4YM6 - chains C and I of the 10 polymer chains in the assembly; structure by X-ray diffraction, 3.51 A resolution.

[Chain C]
Name: Histone H2A type 1-B/E
Source organism: Homo sapiens
Reference sequence: P04908 (H2A1B_HUMAN); residues 0-129 here correspond to UniProt positions 1-130 (UniProt number = residue number + 1)
Chain sequence (133 residues; numbered -3 to 129; the number before each row is that of its first residue; numbers below 1 keep their minus sign (Gly-3 is residue -3)):
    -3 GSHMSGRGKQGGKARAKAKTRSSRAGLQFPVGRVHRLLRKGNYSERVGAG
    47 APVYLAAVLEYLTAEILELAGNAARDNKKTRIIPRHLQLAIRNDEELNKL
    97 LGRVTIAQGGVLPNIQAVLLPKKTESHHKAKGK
Disordered / not traced: -3 to 10, 119-129
Sequence notes: expression tag (-3 to -1)
Swiss-Prot annotation at these positions:
  - modified residue: Ser1 (N-acetylserine), Arg3 (Citrulline), Lys5 (N6-(2-hydroxyisobutyryl)lysine), Lys9 (N6-(2-hydroxyisobutyryl)lysine), Lys13 (N6-(beta-hydroxybutyryl)lysine), Lys36 (N6-(2-hydroxyisobutyryl)lysine), Lys74 (N6-(2-hydroxyisobutyryl)lysine), Lys75 (N6-(2-hydroxyisobutyryl)lysine), Lys95 (N6-(2-hydroxyisobutyryl)lysine), Gln104 (N5-methylglutamine), Lys118 (N6-(2-hydroxyisobutyryl)lysine), Lys119 (N6-crotonyllysine), Thr120 (Phosphothreonine), Lys125 (N6-crotonyllysine)
  - cross-link (Glycyl lysine isopeptide (Lys-Gly)): Lys13 (interchain with G-Cter in ubiquitin), Lys15 (interchain with G-Cter in ubiquitin), Lys119 (interchain with G-Cter in ubiquitin)

[Chain I]
Molecule: 145-nt DNA strand
Sequence (145 nucleotides; each row starts with the number of its first residue):
     1 ATCAATATCCACCTGCAGATTCTACCAAAAGTGTATTTGGAAACTGCTCC
    51 ATCAAAAGGCATGTTCAGCTGAATTCAGCTGAACATGCCTTTTGATGGAG
   101 CAGTTTCCAAATACACXTTGGTAGAATCTGCAGGTGGATATTGAT
Modified / non-standard residues: T64 ((6-4)photoproduct) at position 117

[Chain C / chain I interface]
Residue-residue contacts (16):
  Arg11(C) - DG31(I)  phosphate contact
  Arg11(C) - DT32(I)  phosphate contact
  Ala12(C) - DT32(I)  phosphate contact
  Ala14(C) - DA30(I)  phosphate contact
  Ala14(C) - DG31(I)  sugar contact
  Lys15(C) - DG31(I)  phosphate contact
  Thr16(C) - DA30(I)  phosphate contact
  Arg17(C) - DA30(I)  salt bridge to the phosphate
  Arg20(C) - DG31(I)  salt bridge to the phosphate
  Gly28(C) - DA29(I)  sugar contact
  Gly28(C) - DA30(I)  phosphate contact
  Arg29(C) - DA29(I)  phosphate contact
  Arg32(C) - DA29(I)  salt bridge to the phosphate
  Arg42(C) - DT38(I)  sugar contact
  Lys74(C) - DA11(I)  salt bridge to the phosphate
  Arg77(C) - DA19(I)  sugar contact
Interface residues without a listed pair, chain C (15 interface residues in all): Ser18, Glu41
Interface residues without a listed pair, chain I (9 interface residues in all): DG18, DT37

[Summary]
15 residues of chain C face 9 of chain I across their interface; the contacts include 4 salt bridges. Polar
contacts include Arg17(C)-DA30(I), Arg20(C)-DG31(I) and Arg32(C)-DA29(I).
Chain C is Histone H2A type 1-B/E (Homo sapiens) and chain I is a 145-nt DNA strand; the structure, Crystal
structure of the human nucleosome containing 6-4PP (outside), was determined by X-ray diffraction (same
publication as 4YM5).
